Entry 7U6A (X-ray diffraction, 2.25 A resolution); this record covers chain A.

# Chain A
Protein: Polyamine deacetylase HDAC10
Source organism: Danio rerio
Notes: EC 3.5.1.48, 3.5.1.62
Reference sequence: F1QCV2 (HDA10_DANRE); residue numbers follow UniProt; this construct covers 2-675
Chain sequence (676 residues; numbered 1 to 676; the number before each row is that of its first residue):
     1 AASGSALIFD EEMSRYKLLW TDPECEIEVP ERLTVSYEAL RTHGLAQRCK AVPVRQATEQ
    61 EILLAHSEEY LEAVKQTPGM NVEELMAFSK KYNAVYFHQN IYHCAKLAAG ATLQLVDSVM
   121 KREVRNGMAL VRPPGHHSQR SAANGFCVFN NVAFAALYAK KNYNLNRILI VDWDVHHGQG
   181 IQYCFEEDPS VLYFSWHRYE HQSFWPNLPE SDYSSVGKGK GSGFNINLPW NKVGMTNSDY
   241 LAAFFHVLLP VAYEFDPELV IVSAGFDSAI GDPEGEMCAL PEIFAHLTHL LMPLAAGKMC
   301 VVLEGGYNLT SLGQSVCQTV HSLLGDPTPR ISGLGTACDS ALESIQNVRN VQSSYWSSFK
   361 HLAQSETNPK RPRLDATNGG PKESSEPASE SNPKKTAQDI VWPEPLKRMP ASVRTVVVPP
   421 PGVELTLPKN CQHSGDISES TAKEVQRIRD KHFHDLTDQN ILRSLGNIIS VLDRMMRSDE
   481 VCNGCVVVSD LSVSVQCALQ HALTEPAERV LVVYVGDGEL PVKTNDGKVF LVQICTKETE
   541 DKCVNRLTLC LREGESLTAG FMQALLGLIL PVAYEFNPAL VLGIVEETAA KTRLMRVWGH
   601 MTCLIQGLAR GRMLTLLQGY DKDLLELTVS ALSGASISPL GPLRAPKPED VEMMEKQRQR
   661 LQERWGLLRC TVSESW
Unresolved in the structure: 369-399, 435-436, 454, 589-591
Disulfide bonds: C543 forms a disulfide with the same residue of a neighbouring copy of this chain
Construct notes: expression tag (1, 676); conflict E24 (Ala in F1QCV2), A94 (Asp in F1QCV2), F154 (Ile in F1QCV2), T548 (Ser in F1QCV2), E586 (Gly in F1QCV2), R593 (Gly in F1QCV2), R596 (Thr in F1QCV2), M613 (Thr in F1QCV2), P646 (Leu in F1QCV2)
Ion coordination: K+ site 1: D172, D174, H176, S195, W196; Zn2+: D174, H176, D267 (together with LSL); K+ site 2: F185, D188, V191, F224
Small-molecule neighbours: LSL (N-hydroxy-4-({[(thiophen-3-yl)methyl]amino}methyl)benzamide): E24, I27, N93, A94, H136, H137, G145, F146, D174, H176, W205, D267, E274, G305, Y307
UniProt features mapped onto this chain:
  - motif: P23, C25, E26 (Substrate specificity)
  - active site: H137 (Proton donor/acceptor)
  - binding site (substrate): D22, Y307
  - binding site (Zn(2+)): D174, H176, D267
  - site: E274 (Substrate specificity)
  - mutagenesis: N93 (N93A: No effect on steady-state kinetic parameters), E274 (E274L: Affects substrate specificity, diminishing N(8)-acetyl-spermidine deacetylase activity by 20-fold and enhancing acetyl-lysine deacetylase activity by about 100-fold)
From the paper describing this entry:
  - binding site for LSL: E274
  - conformationally variable residues: E274

# Summary
Bound to chain A: compound LSL. D172, D174, H176, S195 and W196 coordinate K+ site 1. The Zn2+ site is built
by D174, H176 and D267. UniProt lists active-site residue H137, substrate-binding residues D22 and Y307, 3
Zn2+-binding residues and 2 mutagenesis sites. The paper reports a binding site for LSL at E274;
conformational variability at E274.
Chain A is Polyamine deacetylase HDAC10 (Danio rerio); the structure, Crystal Structure of Danio rerio Histone
Deacetylase 10 in Complex with 3-thienylmethyl Benzhydroxamic Acid Inhibitor, was determined by X-ray
diffraction (same publication as 7U3M, 7U69 and 7U6B).
